Entry 6REA (electron microscopy, 3.60 A resolution); this record covers chains R and S of the 20 polymer chains in the assembly.

[Chain R]
Protein: Mitochondrial ATP synthase subunit delta
From: Polytomella sp. Pringsheim 198.80
Reference sequence: D7P7X6 (D7P7X6_9CHLO); residues 1-199 here = UniProt positions 1-199
Sequence (199 residues; row label = number of the first residue in the row):
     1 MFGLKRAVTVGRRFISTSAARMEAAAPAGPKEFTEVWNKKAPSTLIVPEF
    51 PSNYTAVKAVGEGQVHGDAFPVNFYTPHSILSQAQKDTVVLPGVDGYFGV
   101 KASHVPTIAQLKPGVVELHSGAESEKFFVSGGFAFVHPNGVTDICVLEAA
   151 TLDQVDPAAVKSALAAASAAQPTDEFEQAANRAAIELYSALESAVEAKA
Disordered / not traced: 1-22

[Chain S]
Protein: ATP synthase gamma chain, mitochondrial
From: Polytomella sp. Pringsheim 198.80
Reference sequence: Q4LDE7 (Q4LDE7_9CHLO); residue numbers follow UniProt; this construct covers 1-317
Sequence (317 residues; numbered 1 to 317; the number before each row is that of its first residue):
     1 MALRKAVLSLGLSQGVAAEAVLGSGMFNAVQHESVRYASNQAVKQRIRAI
    51 KNIGKITKAMKMVAASKMKNAQIAVEQSRGLVDPFVRLFGDFPAVNSNKS
   101 VVVAVTSDKGLCGGLNSNITKYTRATLATTESEGKDVVVVSIGDKGRSQL
   151 TRIESQRYQLAIADTYKVRVTFGQASLIVEELIKHNPQSYQILFNKFRSA
   201 ISFKPTVATILSPDLLEKQLEDVTGNSLDAYDIEASHERSDVLRDLTEFH
   251 LGVTLYNAMLENNCSEHASRMSAMENSTKSAGEMLGKLTLDYNRKRQATI
   301 TTELIEIIAGASALMDE
Disordered / not traced: 1-38, 316-317

[Chain R / chain S interface]
Residue-residue contacts - 96 pairs, chain R then chain S:
  Glu-23(R) / Gln-219(S)
  Glu-23(R) / Asp-222(S)
  Glu-23(R) / Thr-224(S)  hydrogen bond (side chain-backbone)
  Ala-24(R) / Asp-222(S)
  Ala-26(R) / Ala-94(S)
  Ala-26(R) / Leu-220(S)
  Ala-28(R) / Phe-92(S)
  Ala-28(R) / Ala-94(S)
  Gly-29(R) / Asp-91(S)
  Gly-29(R) / Pro-93(S)
  Phe-33(R) / Pro-93(S)  hydrophobic
  Phe-33(R) / Thr-126(S)
  Phe-33(R) / Thr-129(S)
  Val-36(R) / Thr-129(S)
  Trp-37(R) / Tyr-122(S)  hydrophobic
  Trp-37(R) / Ala-125(S)  hydrogen bond (side chain-backbone)
  Trp-37(R) / Thr-126(S)
  Trp-37(R) / Thr-129(S)
  Lys-40(R) / Ala-128(S)
  Lys-40(R) / Thr-129(S)  hydrogen bond (side chain-backbone)
  Ala-41(R) / Ala-125(S)  hydrophobic
  Pro-42(R) / Ala-125(S)
  Leu-45(R) / Lys-121(S)
  Leu-45(R) / Tyr-122(S)
  Ile-46(R) / Tyr-122(S)  hydrogen bond (backbone-side chain)
  Pro-48(R) / Tyr-122(S)
  Pro-48(R) / Pro-205(S)
  Pro-48(R) / Val-207(S)  hydrophobic
  Glu-49(R) / Lys-204(S)
  Glu-49(R) / Pro-205(S)  hydrogen bond (backbone-backbone)
  Glu-49(R) / Thr-206(S)
  Glu-49(R) / Val-207(S)  hydrogen bond (backbone-backbone)
  Phe-50(R) / Asp-91(S)
  Phe-50(R) / Pro-93(S)  hydrophobic
  Phe-50(R) / Val-207(S)
  Pro-51(R) / Val-86(S)
  Pro-51(R) / Asp-91(S)
  Pro-51(R) / Val-207(S)
  Ser-52(R) / Asp-91(S)  hydrogen bond (backbone-side chain)
  Tyr-54(R) / Lys-196(S)
  Tyr-54(R) / Arg-198(S)
  Tyr-54(R) / Thr-206(S)
  Thr-55(R) / Asp-83(S)
  Thr-55(R) / Val-86(S)
  Val-57(R) / Arg-87(S)  hydrogen bond (backbone-side chain)
  Lys-58(R) / Arg-87(S)
  Ala-59(R) / Arg-87(S)
  Ala-59(R) / Tyr-231(S)
  Tyr-75(R) / Gly-80(S)
  Tyr-75(R) / Leu-81(S)  hydrophobic
  Tyr-75(R) / Asp-83(S)
  Tyr-75(R) / Pro-84(S)
  Thr-76(R) / Leu-81(S)
  Pro-77(R) / Ser-78(S)  hydrogen bond (backbone-side chain)
  Pro-77(R) / Leu-81(S)
  Pro-77(R) / Phe-172(S)  hydrophobic
  Pro-77(R) / Tyr-256(S)
  His-78(R) / Gln-77(S)
  His-78(R) / Tyr-256(S)
  Ser-79(R) / Gln-77(S)
  Ile-80(R) / Glu-76(S)
  Ile-80(R) / Gln-77(S)  hydrogen bond (backbone-side chain)
  Ile-80(R) / Gly-80(S)
  Val-94(R) / Glu-234(S)
  Val-94(R) / Ala-235(S)
  Val-94(R) / Ser-236(S)
  Asp-95(R) / Glu-234(S)
  Asp-95(R) / Ala-235(S)
  Pro-106(R) / Ala-230(S)
  Pro-106(R) / Tyr-231(S)
  Pro-106(R) / Asp-232(S)  hydrogen bond (backbone-backbone)
  Thr-107(R) / Tyr-231(S)
  Thr-107(R) / Asp-232(S)
  Ile-108(R) / Leu-228(S)  hydrophobic
  Ile-108(R) / Tyr-231(S)  hydrophobic
  Ile-108(R) / Asp-232(S)  hydrogen bond (backbone-backbone)
  Ile-108(R) / Ile-233(S)
  Ile-108(R) / Glu-234(S)  hydrogen bond (backbone-backbone)
  Ala-109(R) / Glu-234(S)
  Gln-110(R) / Glu-234(S)
  Gln-110(R) / Asp-245(S)
  Phe-133(R) / Val-242(S)  hydrophobic
  Phe-133(R) / Asp-245(S)
  Phe-133(R) / Leu-246(S)  hydrophobic
  Phe-135(R) / Leu-246(S)  hydrophobic
  Val-136(R) / Tyr-231(S)
  His-137(R) / Arg-87(S)
  His-137(R) / Leu-88(S)
  His-137(R) / Tyr-231(S)
  Pro-138(R) / Tyr-231(S)
  Asp-143(R) / Pro-84(S)
  Asp-143(R) / Arg-87(S)  salt bridge
  Cys-145(R) / Leu-81(S)  hydrophobic
  Cys-145(R) / Pro-84(S)  hydrophobic
  Leu-147(R) / Phe-172(S)  hydrophobic
  Leu-147(R) / Phe-249(S)  hydrophobic
Interface residues without a listed pair, chain R (47 interface residues in all): Pro-30, Asn-73, Val-146
Interface residues without a listed pair, chain S (51 interface residues in all): Phe-85, Val-95, Asn-96, Ser-132, Ala-208, Val-223, Gly-225

[Overview]
Chain R and chain S form an interface of 47 and 51 residues respectively, with 13 hydrogen bonds and 1 salt
bridge. Polar pairs include Asp-143(R)/Arg-87(S), Glu-23(R)/Thr-224(S) and Trp-37(R)/Ala-125(S).
Here chain R is Mitochondrial ATP synthase subunit delta and chain S is ATP synthase gamma chain,
mitochondrial, both from Polytomella sp. Pringsheim 198.80. Entry 6REA (Cryo-EM structure of Polytomella F-ATP
synthase, Rotary substate 2D, focussed refinement of F1 head and rotor) was determined by electron microscopy,
deposited together with 6RD4, 6RD5, 6RD6, 6RD7, 6RD8, 6RD9 and 46 further entries.
